Entry 8WM0 (X-ray diffraction, 2.80 A resolution); this record covers chains A and B.

# Chain A
Molecule: TRAF2 and NCK-interacting protein kinase
Source organism: Homo sapiens
Notes: EC 2.7.11.1
UniProt: Q9UKE5 (TNIK_HUMAN); residues 11-314 here = UniProt positions 11-314
Sequence (306 residues; each row starts with the number of its first residue):
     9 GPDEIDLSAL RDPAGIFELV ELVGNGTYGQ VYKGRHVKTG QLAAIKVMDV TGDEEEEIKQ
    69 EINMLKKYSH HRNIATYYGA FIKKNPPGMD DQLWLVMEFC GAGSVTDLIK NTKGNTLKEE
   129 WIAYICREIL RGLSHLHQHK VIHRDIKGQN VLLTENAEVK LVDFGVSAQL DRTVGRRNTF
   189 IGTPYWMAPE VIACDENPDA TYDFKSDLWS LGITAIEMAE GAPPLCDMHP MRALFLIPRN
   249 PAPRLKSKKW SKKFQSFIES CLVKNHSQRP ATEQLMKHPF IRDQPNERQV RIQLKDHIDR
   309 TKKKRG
Unresolved in the structure: 9-11, 311-314
Differences from the reference sequence: expression tag (9-10)
Modified / non-standard residues: Thr181 (phosphothreonine; TPO); Thr187 (phosphothreonine; TPO)
Small-molecule neighbours: adenosine (ADN): Val31, Gly32, Asn33, Gly34, Val39, Ala52, Ala83, Met105, Glu106, Phe107, Cys108, Ser112, Gln157, Asn158, Leu160, Val170, Asp171
UniProt features mapped onto this chain:
  - active site: Asp153 (Proton acceptor)
  - binding site (ATP): Val31 to Val39, Lys54
  - modified residue: Thr187 (Phosphothreonine)

# Chain B
Molecule: THIOPEPTIDE wTP3
Sequence (14 residues; numbered 2 to 15; the number before each row is that of its first residue):
     2 WWXGSGXSST XSGX
Modified / non-standard residues: WEH (L-Homoglutamine) at position 4, WET (L-7-Hydroxy-1,2,3,4-tetrahydroisoquinoline-3-carboxylic acid) at position 8, WGB ((2S)-2-(methylamino)-3-[4-[oxidanyl(oxidanylidene)-$l4-azanyl]phenyl]propanoic acid) at position 12, WFZ (2-[2-(1-azanylethenyl)-1,3-thiazol-4-yl]-6-(4-methoxycarbonyl-1,3-thiazol-2-yl)pyridine-3-carboxylic acid) at position 15; Gly5, Gly7 (sarcosine; SAR); Ser6, Ser9, Ser10, Ser13 (2-amino-acrylic acid; DHA)
Covalently attached groups: covalent link Trp2-WFZ_15

# Interface between chain A and chain B
Contacting residue pairs (19):
  Thr35(A) with WET_8(B)
  Tyr36(A) with WET_8(B)
  Asp61(A) with Ser9(B)
  Glu62(A) with WET_8(B); Ser9(B), hydrogen bond (side chain-backbone)
  Val174(A) with Gly7(B)
  Phe188(A) with Trp2(B); Trp3(B); WEH_4(B); Gly5(B)
  Gly190(A) with Gly5(B)
  Pro192(A) with Trp3(B)
  Asp203(A) with Trp2(B)
  His237(A) with Trp3(B)
  Pro238(A) with Trp3(B)
  Met239(A) with Trp2(B), hydrophobic; Trp3(B), hydrophobic
  Leu242(A) with Trp2(B), hydrophobic; Trp3(B), hydrophobic
Other interface residues (no listed pair), chain A (14 interface residues in all): Ile189
Other interface residues (no listed pair), chain B (8 interface residues in all): Ser6
From the paper, about this interface:
  - interface residues, chain A: Thr35(A), Tyr36(A), Asp61(A), Glu62(A), His237(A), Pro238(A), Met239(A), Leu242(A)
  - interface residues, chain B: Trp3(B)

# Overview
Chain A and chain B form an interface of 14 and 8 residues respectively; the contacts include 1 hydrogen bond.
Its one hydrogen-bonded contact is Glu62(A)-Ser9(B). Chain A binds adenosine. Curated annotation (UniProt)
lists active-site residue Asp153(A) and 10 ATP-binding residues on chain A. The paper reports interface
residues Thr35(A), Tyr36(A) and Trp3(B) among others.
Here chain A is TRAF2 and NCK-interacting protein kinase (Homo sapiens) and chain B is THIOPEPTIDE wTP3. Entry
8WM0 (Crystal structure of TNIK-thiopeptide wTP3 complex) was determined by X-ray diffraction.
